Entry 6T9I (electron microscopy, 3.90 A resolution); this record covers chains D and E of the 12 polymer chains in the assembly.

# Chain D
Molecule: Transcription initiation factor TFIID subunit 5
Source organism: Saccharomyces cerevisiae (strain ATCC 204508 / S288c)
UniProtKB: P38129 (TAF5_YEAST); residues 1-798 here = UniProt positions 1-798
Chain sequence (798 residues; each row starts with the number of its first residue):
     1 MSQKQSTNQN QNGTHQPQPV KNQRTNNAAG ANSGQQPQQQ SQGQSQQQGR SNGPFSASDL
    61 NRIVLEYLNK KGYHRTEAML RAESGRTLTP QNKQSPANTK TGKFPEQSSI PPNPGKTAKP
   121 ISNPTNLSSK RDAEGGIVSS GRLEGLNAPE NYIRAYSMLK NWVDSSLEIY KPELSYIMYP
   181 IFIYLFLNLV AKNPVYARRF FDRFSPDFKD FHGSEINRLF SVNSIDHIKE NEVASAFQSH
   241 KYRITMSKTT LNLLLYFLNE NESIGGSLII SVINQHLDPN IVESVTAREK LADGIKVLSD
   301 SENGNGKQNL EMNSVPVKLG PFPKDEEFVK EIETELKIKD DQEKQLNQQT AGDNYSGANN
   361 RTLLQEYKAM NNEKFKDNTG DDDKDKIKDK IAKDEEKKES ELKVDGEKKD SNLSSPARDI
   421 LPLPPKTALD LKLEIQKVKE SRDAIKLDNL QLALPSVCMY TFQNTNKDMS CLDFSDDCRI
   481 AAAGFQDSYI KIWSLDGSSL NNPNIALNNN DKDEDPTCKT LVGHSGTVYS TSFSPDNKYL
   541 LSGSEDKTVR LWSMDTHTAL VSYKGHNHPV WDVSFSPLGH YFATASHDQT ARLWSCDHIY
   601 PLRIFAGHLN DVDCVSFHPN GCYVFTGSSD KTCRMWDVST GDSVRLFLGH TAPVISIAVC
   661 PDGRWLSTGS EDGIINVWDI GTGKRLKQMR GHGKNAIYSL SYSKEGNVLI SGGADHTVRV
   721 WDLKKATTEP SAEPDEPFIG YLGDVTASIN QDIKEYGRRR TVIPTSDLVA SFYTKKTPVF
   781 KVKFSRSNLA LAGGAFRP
Unresolved in the structure: 1-55, 126-148, 282-429, 737-742
Curated features (UniProtKB/Swiss-Prot):
  - modified residue (Phosphoserine): Ser299, Ser411, Ser415, Ser787

# Chain E
Molecule: Transcription initiation factor TFIID subunit 6
Source organism: Saccharomyces cerevisiae (strain ATCC 204508 / S288c)
UniProtKB: P53040 (TAF6_YEAST); numbering as in UniProt (aligned over 1-516)
Chain sequence (516 residues; each row starts with the number of its first residue):
     1 MSTQQQSYTI WSPQDTVKDV AESLGLENIN DDVLKALAMD VEYRILEIIE QAVKFKRHSK
    61 RDVLTTDDVS KALRVLNVEP LYGYYDGSEV NKAVSFSKVN TSGGQSVYYL DEEEVDFDRL
   121 INEPLPQVPR LPTFTTHWLA VEGVQPAIIQ NPNLNDIRVS QPPFIRGAIV TALNDNSLQT
   181 PVTSTTASAS VTDTGASQHL SNVKPGQNTE VKPLVKHVLS KELQIYFNKV ISTLTAKSQA
   241 DEAAQHMKQA ALTSLRTDSG LHQLVPYFIQ FIAEQITQNL SDLQLLTTIL EMIYSLLSNT
   301 SIFLDPYIHS LMPSILTLLL AKKLGGSPKD DSPQEIHEFL ERTNALRDFA ASLLDYVLKK
   361 FPQAYKSLKP RVTRTLLKTF LDINRVFGTY YGCLKGVSVL EGESIRFFLG NLNNWARLVF
   421 NESGITLDNI EEHLNDDSNP TRTKFTKEET QILVDTVISA LLVLKKDLPD LYEGKGEKVT
   481 DEDKEKLLER CGVTIGFHIL KRDDAKELIS AIFFGE
Unresolved in the structure: 1-7, 177-187, 235-242, 435-442, 468-516

# Interface between chain D and chain E
Pairs across the interface (163):
  Trp162(D) - Arg256(E)
  Ser166(D) - Tyr294(E)
  Glu168(D) - Ser352(E)
  Glu168(D) - Tyr356(E)
  Ile169(D) - Phe349(E)  hydrophobic
  Tyr170(D) - Tyr294(E)  hydrogen bond
  Lys248(D) - Gln245(E)
  Thr249(D) - Gln245(E)
  Asn252(D) - His246(E)  hydrogen bond
  Asn252(D) - Gln249(E)
  Leu253(D) - Gln249(E)
  Tyr256(D) - His246(E)  hydrogen bond (side chain-backbone)
  Tyr256(D) - Gln249(E)
  Tyr256(D) - Thr253(E)
  Glu260(D) - Thr253(E)
  Glu260(D) - Thr257(E)
  Ser441(D) - His246(E)
  Ser441(D) - Ala250(E)
  Arg442(D) - Thr257(E)  hydrogen bond
  Ile445(D) - Lys229(E)
  Ile445(D) - Ala250(E)
  Ile445(D) - Ala251(E)
  Ile445(D) - Ser254(E)
  Lys446(D) - Tyr226(E)
  Lys446(D) - Asp258(E)
  Leu447(D) - Leu223(E)  hydrophobic
  Leu447(D) - Asp258(E)  hydrogen bond (backbone-side chain)
  Leu447(D) - Ser259(E)
  Leu447(D) - Gly260(E)
  Leu450(D) - Ser259(E)
  Leu450(D) - Gly260(E)
  Gln451(D) - Val218(E)  hydrogen bond (side chain-backbone)
  Gln451(D) - Leu219(E)
  Gln451(D) - Ser220(E)  hydrogen bond
  Gln451(D) - Leu223(E)
  Gln451(D) - Gln263(E)  hydrogen bond
  Leu452(D) - Gln263(E)  hydrogen bond (backbone-side chain)
  Ala453(D) - His262(E)
  Leu454(D) - Glu142(E)
  Leu454(D) - Gly143(E)
  Pro455(D) - Gly143(E)
  Ser456(D) - Ala140(E)
  Ser456(D) - Val141(E)  hydrogen bond (side chain-backbone)
  Ser456(D) - Phe303(E)
  Val457(D) - Trp138(E)
  Val457(D) - Leu139(E)  hydrogen bond (backbone-backbone)
  Val457(D) - Ala140(E)  hydrogen bond (backbone-backbone)
  Cys458(D) - Thr136(E)  hydrogen bond
  Cys458(D) - His137(E)
  Met459(D) - Thr135(E)
  Met459(D) - Thr136(E)  hydrogen bond (backbone-side chain)
  Met459(D) - His137(E)  hydrogen bond (backbone-backbone)
  Tyr460(D) - Phe134(E)  hydrophobic
  Tyr460(D) - Thr136(E)
  Thr461(D) - Phe134(E)
  Thr461(D) - Thr135(E)  hydrogen bond (backbone-backbone)
  Phe462(D) - Thr133(E)
  Phe462(D) - Phe134(E)  hydrophobic
  Gln463(D) - Thr133(E)  hydrogen bond (backbone-backbone)
  Asn464(D) - Arg130(E)
  Asn464(D) - Leu131(E)
  Asn464(D) - Pro132(E)
  Thr465(D) - Pro132(E)
  Lys467(D) - Arg61(E)
  Cys471(D) - Lys60(E)
  Phe485(D) - Pro132(E)  hydrophobic
  Gln486(D) - Ser59(E)  hydrogen bond
  Gln486(D) - Lys71(E)
  Trp493(D) - Pro132(E)
  Leu495(D) - Phe134(E)  hydrophobic
  Thr527(D) - Lys71(E)
  Tyr529(D) - Phe55(E)
  Tyr529(D) - His58(E)
  Tyr529(D) - Lys71(E)
  Glu545(D) - Phe55(E)
  Glu545(D) - Lys71(E)
  Pro569(D) - Phe55(E)  hydrophobic
  Trp571(D) - Lys54(E)
  Trp571(D) - His58(E)
  His587(D) - Gln51(E)
  His587(D) - Val75(E)
  Asn610(D) - Lys54(E)  hydrogen bond
  Asp611(D) - Lys54(E)  salt bridge
  Asp613(D) - Arg57(E)  salt bridge
  Asp613(D) - His58(E)  salt bridge
  Ser629(D) - Arg57(E)  hydrogen bond
  Pro653(D) - Arg57(E)
  Ile655(D) - Arg57(E)
  Glu671(D) - Arg57(E)  salt bridge
  Gly691(D) - Gly167(E)
  Gly691(D) - Ala168(E)  hydrogen bond (backbone-backbone)
  Gly693(D) - Phe164(E)
  Gly693(D) - Gly167(E)
  Lys694(D) - Phe164(E)  hydrogen bond (backbone-backbone)
  Tyr698(D) - Lys60(E)
  Tyr698(D) - Arg61(E)
  Asp715(D) - Ile165(E)
  Asp715(D) - Arg166(E)
  Val718(D) - Leu139(E)  hydrophobic
  Arg719(D) - Arg166(E)  hydrogen bond (side chain-backbone)
  Arg719(D) - Gly167(E)
  Arg719(D) - Ala168(E)  hydrogen bond (side chain-backbone)
  Glu733(D) - Ser220(E)
  Pro734(D) - His217(E)
  Asp735(D) - Leu219(E)
  Asp735(D) - Gln224(E)
  Glu736(D) - Lys216(E)
  Glu736(D) - His217(E)  salt bridge
  Asp744(D) - Leu173(E)
  Asp744(D) - Asn176(E)
  Val745(D) - Asn176(E)
  Asn750(D) - Arg158(E)  hydrogen bond
  Asn750(D) - Ile169(E)  hydrogen bond (side chain-backbone)
  Gln751(D) - Ala168(E)
  Gln751(D) - Ile169(E)  hydrogen bond (side chain-backbone)
  Ile753(D) - Arg158(E)
  Tyr756(D) - Arg158(E)  hydrogen bond (side chain-backbone)
  Tyr756(D) - Gln161(E)
  Tyr756(D) - Pro162(E)  hydrophobic
  Tyr756(D) - Pro163(E)
  Arg759(D) - Phe164(E)
  Arg760(D) - Pro163(E)
  Arg760(D) - Phe164(E)
  Thr761(D) - Pro163(E)
  Thr761(D) - Phe164(E)
  Val762(D) - Pro163(E)
  Val762(D) - Phe164(E)  hydrophobic
  Val762(D) - Gly167(E)
  Val762(D) - Ala168(E)
  Pro764(D) - Ala168(E)  hydrophobic
  Leu768(D) - Val170(E)  hydrophobic
  Val769(D) - Thr171(E)
  Ala770(D) - Val170(E)
  Ser771(D) - Gln145(E)
  Ser771(D) - Ala168(E)
  Ser771(D) - Val170(E)  hydrogen bond (side chain-backbone)
  Phe772(D) - Leu139(E)  hydrophobic
  Phe772(D) - Ala140(E)  hydrophobic
  Phe772(D) - Gly143(E)
  Phe772(D) - Gln145(E)
  Tyr773(D) - Leu139(E)
  Tyr773(D) - Gln145(E)
  Tyr773(D) - Pro152(E)
  Tyr773(D) - Leu154(E)  hydrophobic
  Tyr773(D) - Ile157(E)  hydrophobic
  Tyr773(D) - Arg166(E)  hydrogen bond (side chain-backbone)
  Tyr773(D) - Gly167(E)
  Tyr773(D) - Ala168(E)  hydrogen bond (side chain-backbone)
  Tyr773(D) - Ile169(E)
  Thr774(D) - Leu139(E)
  Lys775(D) - Ile149(E)
  Lys775(D) - Gln150(E)
  Lys775(D) - Asn151(E)
  Lys775(D) - Pro152(E)
  Phe780(D) - Lys60(E)
  Arg786(D) - Thr300(E)
  Ser787(D) - Thr300(E)
  Ser787(D) - Ile302(E)
  Ser787(D) - Phe303(E)
  Asn788(D) - His262(E)
  Leu789(D) - Phe303(E)  hydrophobic
  Arg797(D) - Lys60(E)  hydrogen bond (side chain-backbone)
  Arg797(D) - Arg61(E)
Other interface residues (no listed pair), chain D (100 interface residues in all): Leu167, Glu434, Asn449, Asn466, Met469, Ser470, Lys491, Ser494, His568, His692, Glu705, Ala732, Thr746
Other interface residues (no listed pair), chain E (86 interface residues in all): Asp62, Asn91, Pro129, Val144, Val159, Ala172, Glu222, Met247, Leu261, Ser301, Asp348

# Summary
100 residues of chain D and 86 residues of chain E are in contact; the contacts include 32 hydrogen bonds and
5 salt bridges. Polar pairs include Asp611(D)-Lys54(E), Asp613(D)-Arg57(E) and Asp613(D)-His58(E).
Here chain D is Transcription initiation factor TFIID subunit 5 and chain E is Transcription initiation factor
TFIID subunit 6, both from Saccharomyces cerevisiae (strain ATCC 204508 / S288c). Entry 6T9I (cryo-EM
structure of transcription coactivator SAGA) was determined by electron microscopy, deposited together with
6T9J and 6T9K.
